6P4W - chains A and B; structure by X-ray diffraction, 2.96 A resolution.

# Chain A
Name: DNA-dependent ATPase XPBII
Source organism: Sulfurisphaera tokodaii (strain DSM 16993 / JCM 10545 / NBRC 100140 / 7)
Reference sequence: Q970I2 (Q970I2_SULTO); residue numbers follow UniProt; this construct covers 2-439
Chain sequence (440 residues; each row starts with the number of its first residue; numbering starts at 0):
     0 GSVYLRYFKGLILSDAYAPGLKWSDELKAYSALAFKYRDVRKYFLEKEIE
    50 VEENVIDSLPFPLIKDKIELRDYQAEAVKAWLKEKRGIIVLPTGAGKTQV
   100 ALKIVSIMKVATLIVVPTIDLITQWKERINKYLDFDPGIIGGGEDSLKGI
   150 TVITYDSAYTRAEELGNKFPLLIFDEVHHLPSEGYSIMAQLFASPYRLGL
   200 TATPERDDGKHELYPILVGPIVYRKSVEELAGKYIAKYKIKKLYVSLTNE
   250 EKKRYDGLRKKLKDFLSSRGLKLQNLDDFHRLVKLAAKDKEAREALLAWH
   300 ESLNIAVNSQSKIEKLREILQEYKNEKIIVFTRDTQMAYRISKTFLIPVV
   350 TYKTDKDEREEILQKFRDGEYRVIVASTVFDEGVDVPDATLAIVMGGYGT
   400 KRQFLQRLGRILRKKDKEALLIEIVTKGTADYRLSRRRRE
Unresolved in the structure: 435-439
Sequence notes: expression tag (0-1)
Residues lining bound ligands: Mg2+ (MG): K96, T97, D174
Curated features (UniProtKB/Swiss-Prot):
  - region: E227 to I234 (Flexible hinge region)
  - motif: D174 to H177 (DEAH box), R205 to D207 (RED motif)
  - binding site (ATP): L90 to T97, R127
  - site: F278 (Wedge residue)
  - mutagenesis: R205 to D207 (Small decrease in affinity for forked DNA, 30% ATPase activity with and without Bax1, decreased affinity of XPB2 for bubble DNA), R258 to H299 (Decreased affinity for forked DNA, about 10% ATPase activity in presence of disorted DNA and Bax1, unstable without Bax1), L270 to R280 (Decreased affinity for forked DNA, 50% ATPase activity with and without Bax1, decreased affinity of XPB2 for bubble DNA), F278 (F278A: No change in recognition of 5 base bubble DNA, decreased ATPase activity with and without Bax1)

# Chain B
Name: Endonuclease Bax1
Source organism: Sulfurisphaera tokodaii (strain DSM 16993 / JCM 10545 / NBRC 100140 / 7)
Reference sequence: Q970I1 (Q970I1_SULTO); numbering as in UniProt (aligned over 2-373)
Chain sequence (374 residues; numbered 0 to 373; the number before each row is that of its first residue; numbering starts at 0):
     0 MGLPWELARFSIVKDEVLPHFATNEDLDLANEIISLFKAGKKLGEIDEEI
    50 EYLEKIYDHKLVRAFVKLLTRLCEFELDSPIPPIQIRRELFKYGPVLDEK
   100 EREDIIQKVSKKLGADIMRFVFSDLDEEKKIIKAPTISAEDLIRWYNLSL
   150 LQTLLFKAYKLTVYVSSNWKEIIRRAKWLGLMYFAYDKPLRFEFLGPATL
   200 VKLTEKYGRNLAVLLQFIISSQNWKIEAELVLGKKFKRVYKLKLANFKEL
   250 KELVIDEKRFDSSVEEKFYKDFTNVIKGWKIIREPEPLVVDNRVFIPDFL
   300 VEKGNLKVYVEIVGFWTKEYIKEKLDKLKKVKYPILILLNEELGKEKFNG
   350 MNVITYKRKIDISLVYKWLRELEN
Sequence notes: expression tag (0-1)
Curated features (UniProtKB/Swiss-Prot):
  - binding site (a divalent metal cation): E265, D297, E310
  - mutagenesis: L89 to V95 (2-fold increased affinity for XPB2)

# How chain A and chain B interact
Pairs across the interface (56):
  V282(A) - K54(B)
  V282(A) - I55(B)  hydrophobic
  A285(A) - I55(B)
  A285(A) - Y56(B)
  A286(A) - I55(B)
  A286(A) - Y56(B)
  K287(A) - E24(B)  salt bridge
  K289(A) - E31(B)  salt bridge
  R292(A) - D27(B)  salt bridge
  R292(A) - E31(B)  salt bridge
  R292(A) - Y51(B)
  R292(A) - I55(B)
  R292(A) - Y56(B)  hydrogen bond
  L295(A) - I55(B)  hydrophobic
  L296(A) - Y51(B)  hydrophobic
  H299(A) - Y51(B)
  H299(A) - K54(B)  hydrogen bond
  R316(A) - L96(B)  hydrogen bond (side chain-backbone)
  L319(A) - L96(B)  hydrophobic
  Q320(A) - L96(B)
  D333(A) - E47(B)
  T334(A) - E47(B)
  Q335(A) - G43(B)
  Q335(A) - E44(B)
  Q335(A) - E47(B)  hydrogen bond (backbone-side chain)
  Q335(A) - E126(B)
  Q335(A) - E127(B)  hydrogen bond
  Y338(A) - F121(B)  hydrophobic
  Y338(A) - E126(B)  hydrogen bond
  Y338(A) - E127(B)
  S341(A) - F90(B)
  S341(A) - F121(B)
  K342(A) - R101(B)  hydrogen bond (backbone-side chain)
  K342(A) - F121(B)
  T343(A) - V95(B)
  T343(A) - R101(B)
  F344(A) - G93(B)
  F344(A) - P94(B)
  F344(A) - V95(B)  hydrogen bond (backbone-backbone)
  F344(A) - L96(B)  hydrophobic
  L345(A) - L89(B)  hydrophobic
  L345(A) - F90(B)
  L345(A) - G93(B)
  L345(A) - V95(B)  hydrophobic
  I346(A) - F90(B)
  I346(A) - P94(B)  hydrophobic
  P347(A) - F90(B)  hydrophobic
  V348(A) - F121(B)  hydrophobic
  T350(A) - E126(B)
  K352(A) - E126(B)
  E357(A) - I83(B)
  E357(A) - R86(B)  salt bridge
  E360(A) - R87(B)  salt bridge
  Y370(A) - R87(B)
  Y370(A) - F90(B)
  R371(A) - P94(B)
Interface residues without a listed pair, chain A (35 interface residues in all): F278, W298, R332, Y351, V372
Interface residues without a listed pair, chain B (32 interface residues in all): K41, E50, L52, K91, I104, M117, V120, L124, D125

# Overview
35 residues of chain A face 32 of chain B across their interface, with 8 hydrogen bonds and 6 salt bridges.
Polar contacts include K287(A)-E24(B), K289(A)-E31(B) and R292(A)-D27(B). Chain A binds Mg2+.
Here chain A is DNA-dependent ATPase XPBII and chain B is Endonuclease Bax1, both from Sulfurisphaera tokodaii
(strain DSM 16993 / JCM 10545 / NBRC 100140 / 7). Entry 6P4W (XPB helicase in a complex with truncated Bax1
from Sulfurisphaera tokodaii at 2.96 Angstrom resolution) was determined by X-ray diffraction.
